Entry 6PL0 (X-ray diffraction, 2.96 A resolution); this record covers chains A and B.

Chain A (and B):
Name: Bacteriophytochrome
Organism: Xanthomonas campestris pv. campestris (strain 8004)
Notes: chain B of this document is another copy of the same molecule, construct and numbering; everything in this record applies to it too
UniProt: A0A0H2XCS3 (BPHY_XANC8); residues 2-634 here = UniProt positions 2-634
Chain sequence (640 residues; row label = number of the first residue in the row; numbers below 1 keep their minus sign (Met-5 is residue -5)):
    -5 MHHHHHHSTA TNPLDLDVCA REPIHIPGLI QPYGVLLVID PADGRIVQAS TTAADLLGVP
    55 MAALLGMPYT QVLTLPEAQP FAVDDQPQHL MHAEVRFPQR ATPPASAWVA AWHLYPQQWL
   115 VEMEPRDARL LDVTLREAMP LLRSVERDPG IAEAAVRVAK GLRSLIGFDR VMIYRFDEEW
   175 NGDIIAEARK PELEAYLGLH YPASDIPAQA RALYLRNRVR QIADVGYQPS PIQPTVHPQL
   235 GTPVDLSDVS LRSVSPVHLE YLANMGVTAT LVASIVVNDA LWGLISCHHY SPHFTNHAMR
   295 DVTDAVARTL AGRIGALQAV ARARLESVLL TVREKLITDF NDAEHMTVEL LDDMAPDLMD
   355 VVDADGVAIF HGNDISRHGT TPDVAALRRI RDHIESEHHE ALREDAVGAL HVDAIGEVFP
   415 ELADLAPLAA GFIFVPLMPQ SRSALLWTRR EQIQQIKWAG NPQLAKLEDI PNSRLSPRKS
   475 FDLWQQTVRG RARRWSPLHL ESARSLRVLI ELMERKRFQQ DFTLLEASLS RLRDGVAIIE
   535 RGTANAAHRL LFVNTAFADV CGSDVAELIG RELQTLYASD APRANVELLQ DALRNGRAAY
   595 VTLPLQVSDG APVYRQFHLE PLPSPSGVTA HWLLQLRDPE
Not modelled in the structure: -5 to 10, 124-126, 457-469, 603-604 (chain B: -5 to 10, 125-127, 457-469)
Differences from the reference sequence: initiating methionine (-5); expression tag (-4 to 1)
Swiss-Prot annotation at these positions:
  - region: Trp452 to Gln480 (Tongue domain)
  - binding site (biliverdin IXalpha): Cys13
  - mutagenesis: Cys13 (C13S: Loss of photo-inducible Pr-Pfr conversion; protein still binds pigment ...)
Glycans and other covalent adducts: biliverdine ix alpha (BLA) linked to Cys13
Small-molecule neighbours: biliverdine ix alpha (BLA): Glu16, Ile18, Met166, Tyr168, Ile178, Tyr190, Tyr195, Ser198, Asp199, Ile200, Pro201, Ala204, Tyr208, Arg214, Ile216, Arg246, Val248, Ser249, Val251, His252, Tyr255, Met259, Thr264, Val266, Leu278, Ser280, His282, Ser470, Pro471
From the paper describing this entry:
  - binding site for biliverdine ix alpha: Cys13, Tyr168, Tyr195, Asp199, Tyr208, Arg214, Arg246, His252, Val266, Ser280, His282
  - mutagenesis - V266S, S280V, S474E (60 min): decreased stability
  - conformationally variable residues (order/disorder transition): Pro456 to Ser470
  - contacts within the chain: Glu172-Arg488 (salt bridge), Glu173-Arg488 (salt bridge), His194-Trp452 (cation-pi contact), Arg436-Glu508 (salt bridge), Asp199-Arg472 (hydrogen bond), Tyr255-Arg472, Arg436-Phe512 (cation-pi contact), Phe512-Phe516 (backbone contact)
  - mutagenesis - H194A (2.7-fold): decreased stability in response to Pfr state stabilization
  - mutagenesis - W478A: decreased stability in response to Pfr state
  - mutagenesis - W452A: unchanged stability in response to Pr state
  - self-association interface (contacts with another copy of this molecule); pairs are residue here / residue on that copy: Glu328-Arg501 (salt bridge), Arg509-Glu505 (salt bridge), Phe512-Phe516, Arg525-Glu614, Arg527-Asp528 (salt bridge), Phe512
  - mutagenesis - F512P: unchanged stability
  - mutagenesis - F512P: unchanged binding to dimer
  - mutagenesis - W452A: increased binding to higher-order oligomeric arrangements
  - mutagenesis - W478A: unchanged binding to dimeric arrangement
  - mutagenesis - W452A/G454E: unchanged binding to dimeric state
  - mutagenesis - G454E: unchanged signaling in response to light

How chain A and chain B interact:
Contacting residue pairs - 130 pairs, chain A then chain B:
  Met85(A) - Arg130(B)
  His86(A) - Arg130(B)  hydrogen bond (backbone-side chain)
  Leu129(A) - Met133(B)  hydrophobic
  Arg130(A) - Met85(B)
  Arg130(A) - His86(B)  hydrogen bond (side chain-backbone)
  Arg130(A) - Leu129(B)
  Arg130(A) - His291(B)  hydrogen bond
  Arg130(A) - Asp295(B)  salt bridge
  Met133(A) - Met85(B)  hydrophobic
  Met133(A) - Asp295(B)
  Met133(A) - Asp298(B)
  Met133(A) - Ala299(B)  hydrophobic
  Met133(A) - Arg302(B)
  Pro134(A) - Met85(B)
  Arg137(A) - Met85(B)
  Arg137(A) - Asp295(B)  salt bridge
  Arg137(A) - Asp298(B)  salt bridge
  Arg137(A) - Arg302(B)
  Glu140(A) - Arg212(B)  salt bridge
  Glu140(A) - Arg302(B)  salt bridge
  Arg141(A) - Arg210(B)  hydrogen bond (side chain-backbone)
  Arg141(A) - Arg212(B)
  Asn272(A) - Ala310(B)
  Asn272(A) - Ala313(B)
  Asp273(A) - Arg307(B)  salt bridge
  His291(A) - Arg130(B)
  Asp295(A) - Arg130(B)  salt bridge
  Asp295(A) - Met133(B)
  Asp298(A) - Arg137(B)  salt bridge
  Arg302(A) - Arg137(B)
  Arg302(A) - Glu140(B)  salt bridge
  Thr303(A) - Arg302(B)
  Arg307(A) - Asp273(B)  salt bridge
  Ala310(A) - Asn272(B)
  Ala313(A) - Asn272(B)
  Val314(A) - Asn272(B)
  Arg316(A) - Arg316(B)
  Arg316(A) - Glu320(B)  salt bridge
  Glu320(A) - Arg316(B)  salt bridge
  Glu320(A) - Glu320(B)
  Leu324(A) - Val401(B)  hydrophobic
  Leu324(A) - Glu495(B)
  Leu324(A) - Arg498(B)
  Arg327(A) - Glu495(B)  salt bridge
  Glu328(A) - Val401(B)
  Glu328(A) - Gly402(B)
  Glu328(A) - Arg498(B)
  Glu328(A) - Arg501(B)  salt bridge
  Ile331(A) - Arg501(B)
  Asn335(A) - Met432(B)
  Val401(A) - Leu324(B)  hydrophobic
  Gly402(A) - Glu328(B)
  Glu495(A) - Leu324(B)
  Glu495(A) - Arg327(B)  salt bridge
  Ser499(A) - Glu495(B)
  Ser499(A) - Ser499(B)
  Arg501(A) - Glu328(B)  salt bridge
  Arg501(A) - Val502(B)
  Val502(A) - Arg501(B)
  Val502(A) - Val502(B)
  Val502(A) - Glu505(B)
  Glu505(A) - Val502(B)
  Glu505(A) - Glu505(B)
  Glu505(A) - Leu506(B)
  Glu505(A) - Arg509(B)  salt bridge
  Leu506(A) - Glu505(B)
  Glu508(A) - Arg509(B)
  Arg509(A) - Glu505(B)  salt bridge
  Arg509(A) - Glu508(B)
  Arg509(A) - Arg509(B)
  Arg509(A) - Phe512(B)
  Phe512(A) - Arg509(B)
  Phe512(A) - Phe512(B)  hydrophobic
  Phe512(A) - Gln513(B)
  Phe512(A) - Phe516(B)  hydrophobic
  Gln513(A) - Phe512(B)
  Gln514(A) - His625(B)
  Asp515(A) - Phe516(B)
  Phe516(A) - Asp515(B)
  Phe516(A) - Phe516(B)
  Phe516(A) - Leu519(B)  hydrophobic
  Leu518(A) - Ile532(B)  hydrophobic
  Leu518(A) - Leu545(B)  hydrophobic
  Leu518(A) - Leu616(B)  hydrophobic
  Leu518(A) - His625(B)
  Leu519(A) - Phe516(B)  hydrophobic
  Leu519(A) - Leu519(B)
  Leu519(A) - Glu520(B)
  Leu519(A) - Phe546(B)  hydrophobic
  Glu520(A) - Leu519(B)
  Ser522(A) - Ile532(B)
  Ser522(A) - Leu616(B)
  Ser522(A) - Leu627(B)
  Leu523(A) - Leu519(B)  hydrophobic
  Leu523(A) - Leu523(B)  hydrophobic
  Leu523(A) - Leu526(B)  hydrophobic
  Arg525(A) - Pro615(B)
  Arg525(A) - Pro617(B)
  Arg525(A) - Leu627(B)
  Leu526(A) - Leu526(B)  hydrophobic
  Leu526(A) - Asp528(B)
  Leu526(A) - Val530(B)  hydrophobic
  Leu526(A) - Gln629(B)  hydrogen bond (backbone-side chain)
  Arg527(A) - Arg527(B)
  Arg527(A) - Asp528(B)  salt bridge
  Arg527(A) - Gln629(B)
  Arg527(A) - Arg631(B)
  Arg527(A) - Glu634(B)  salt bridge
  Asp528(A) - Arg527(B)  salt bridge
  Asp528(A) - Asp528(B)
  Val530(A) - Leu526(B)  hydrophobic
  Ile532(A) - Leu518(B)  hydrophobic
  Ile532(A) - Leu519(B)  hydrophobic
  Ile532(A) - Ser522(B)
  Glu614(A) - Arg525(B)
  Leu616(A) - Leu518(B)
  Leu616(A) - Ala521(B)
  Leu616(A) - Ser522(B)
  Leu616(A) - Arg525(B)
  Pro617(A) - Arg525(B)
  His625(A) - Leu518(B)
  Leu627(A) - Ser522(B)
  Leu627(A) - Arg525(B)
  Gln629(A) - Arg525(B)  hydrogen bond (side chain-backbone)
  Gln629(A) - Leu526(B)
  Gln629(A) - Arg527(B)  hydrogen bond (side chain-backbone)
  Arg631(A) - Arg527(B)
  Arg631(A) - Glu634(B)  salt bridge
  Asp632(A) - Glu634(B)
  Glu634(A) - Glu634(B)
Also at the interface, not in a pair above, chain A (70 interface residues in all): Gly309, Leu311, Met432, Arg498, Arg511, Ala521, Leu545, Pro615
Also at the interface, not in a pair above, chain B (69 interface residues in all): Pro134, Leu209, Val314, Ile331, Asn335, Glu614, Asp632
From the paper, about this interface:
  - specific contacts: Arg525(A)-Glu614(B)

In short:
Chain A and chain B form an interface of 70 and 69 residues respectively, with 7 hydrogen bonds and 22 salt
bridges. Among the polar pairs are Arg130(A)-Asp295(B), Arg137(A)-Asp295(B) and Arg137(A)-Asp298(B). The
authors report a contact between Arg525(A) and Glu614(B). The paper reports a binding site for biliverdine ix
alpha at Cys13(A), Tyr168(A) and Tyr195(A) among others; V266S, S280V and S474E of chain A reduce stability; 9
substitutions were tested in all.
Chain A and chain B are both Bacteriophytochrome (Xanthomonas campestris pv. campestris (strain 8004)); the
structure, Crystal structure of the dark-adapted full-length bacteriophytochrome XccBphP from Xanthomonas
campestris in the Pr state bound ..., was determined by X-ray diffraction (same publication as 7L59 and 7L5A).
